Entry 4O9X (X-ray diffraction, 2.17 A resolution); this record covers chain A.

== Chain A ==
Protein: TcdB2, TccC3
Organism: Photorhabdus luminescens
Notes: fragment: unp q8gf97 residues 1-678
UniProtKB: chimeric construct of Q8GF99, Q8GF97: residues 35-1508 from Q8GF99 (Q8GF99_PHOLU) positions 1-1474 (UniProt number = residue number - 34); residues 1514-2191 from Q8GF97 positions 1-678 (UniProt number = residue number - 1513)
Sequence (2191 residues; numbered 1 to 2191; the number before each row is that of its first residue):
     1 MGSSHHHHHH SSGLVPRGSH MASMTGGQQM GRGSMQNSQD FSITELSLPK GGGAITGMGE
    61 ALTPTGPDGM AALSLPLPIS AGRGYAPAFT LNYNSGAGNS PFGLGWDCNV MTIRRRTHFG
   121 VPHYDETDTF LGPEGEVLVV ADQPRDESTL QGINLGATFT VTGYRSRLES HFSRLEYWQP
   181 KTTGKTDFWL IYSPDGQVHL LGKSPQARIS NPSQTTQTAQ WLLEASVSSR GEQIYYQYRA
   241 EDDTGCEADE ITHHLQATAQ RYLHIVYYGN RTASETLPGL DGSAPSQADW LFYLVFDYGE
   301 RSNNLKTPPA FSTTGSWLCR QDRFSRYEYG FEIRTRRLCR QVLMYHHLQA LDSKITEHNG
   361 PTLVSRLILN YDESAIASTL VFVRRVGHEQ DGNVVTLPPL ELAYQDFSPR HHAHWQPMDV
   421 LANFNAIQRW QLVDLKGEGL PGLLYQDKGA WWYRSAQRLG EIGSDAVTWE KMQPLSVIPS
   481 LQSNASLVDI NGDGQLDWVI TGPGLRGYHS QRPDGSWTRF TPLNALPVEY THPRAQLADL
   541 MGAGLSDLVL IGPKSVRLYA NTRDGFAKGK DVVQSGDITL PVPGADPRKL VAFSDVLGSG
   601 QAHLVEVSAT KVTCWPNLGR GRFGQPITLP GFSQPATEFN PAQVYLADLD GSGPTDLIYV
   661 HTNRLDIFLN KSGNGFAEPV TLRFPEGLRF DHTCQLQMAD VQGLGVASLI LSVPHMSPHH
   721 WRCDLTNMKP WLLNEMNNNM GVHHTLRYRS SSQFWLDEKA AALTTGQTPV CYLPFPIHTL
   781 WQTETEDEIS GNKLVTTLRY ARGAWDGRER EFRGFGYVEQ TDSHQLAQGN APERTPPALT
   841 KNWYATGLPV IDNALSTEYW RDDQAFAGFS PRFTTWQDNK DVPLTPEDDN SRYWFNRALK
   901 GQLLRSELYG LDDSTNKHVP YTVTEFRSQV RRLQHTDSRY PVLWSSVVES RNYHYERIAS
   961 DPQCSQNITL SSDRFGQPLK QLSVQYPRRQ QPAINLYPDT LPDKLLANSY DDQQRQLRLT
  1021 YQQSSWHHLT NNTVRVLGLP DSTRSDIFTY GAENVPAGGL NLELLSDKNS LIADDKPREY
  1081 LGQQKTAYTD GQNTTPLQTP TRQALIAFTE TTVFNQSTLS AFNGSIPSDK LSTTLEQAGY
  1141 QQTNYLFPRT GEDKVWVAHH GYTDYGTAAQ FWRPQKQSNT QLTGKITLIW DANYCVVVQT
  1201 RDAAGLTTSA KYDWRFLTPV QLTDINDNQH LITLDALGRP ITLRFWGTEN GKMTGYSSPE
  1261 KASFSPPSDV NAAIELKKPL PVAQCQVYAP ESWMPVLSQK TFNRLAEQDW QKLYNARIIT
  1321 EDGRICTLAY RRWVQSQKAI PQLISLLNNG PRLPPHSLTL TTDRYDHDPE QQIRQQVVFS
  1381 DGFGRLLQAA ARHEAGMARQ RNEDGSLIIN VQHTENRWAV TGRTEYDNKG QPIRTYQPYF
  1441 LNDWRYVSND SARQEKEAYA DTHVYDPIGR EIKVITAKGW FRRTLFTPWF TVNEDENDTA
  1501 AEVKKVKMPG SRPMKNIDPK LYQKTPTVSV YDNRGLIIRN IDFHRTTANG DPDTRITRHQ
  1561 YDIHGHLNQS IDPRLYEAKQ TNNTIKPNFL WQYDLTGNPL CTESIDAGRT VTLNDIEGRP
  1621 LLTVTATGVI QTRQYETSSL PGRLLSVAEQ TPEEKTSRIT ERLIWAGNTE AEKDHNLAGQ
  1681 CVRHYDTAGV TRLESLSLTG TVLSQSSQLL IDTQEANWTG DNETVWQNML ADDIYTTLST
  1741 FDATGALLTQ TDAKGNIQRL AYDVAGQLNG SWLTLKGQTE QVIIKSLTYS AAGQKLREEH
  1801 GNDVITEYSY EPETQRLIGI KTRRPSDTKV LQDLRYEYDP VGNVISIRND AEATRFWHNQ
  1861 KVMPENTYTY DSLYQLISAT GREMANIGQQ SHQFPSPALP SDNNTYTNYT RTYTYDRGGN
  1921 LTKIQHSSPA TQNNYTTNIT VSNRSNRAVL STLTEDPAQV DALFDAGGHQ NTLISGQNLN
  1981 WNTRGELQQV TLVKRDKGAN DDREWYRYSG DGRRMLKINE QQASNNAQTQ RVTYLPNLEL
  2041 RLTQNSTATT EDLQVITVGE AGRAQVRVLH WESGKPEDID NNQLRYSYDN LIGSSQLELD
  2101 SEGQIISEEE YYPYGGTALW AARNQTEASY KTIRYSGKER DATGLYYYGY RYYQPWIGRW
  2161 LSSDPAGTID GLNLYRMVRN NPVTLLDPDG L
Unresolved in the structure: 1-40, 1296-1350, 1504-1517
Sequence notes: expression tag (1-34); linker (1509-1513)
Bound ions: Hg2+ site 1 near Cys-108 (its only coordinating residue here); Hg2+ site 2: Asp-691, Cys-694; Hg2+ site 3 near Cys-694 (its only coordinating residue here); Hg2+ site 4 near Cys-723 (its only coordinating residue here); Hg2+ site 5 near Cys-771 (its only coordinating residue here); Hg2+ site 6 near Cys-964 (its only coordinating residue here); Hg2+ site 7 near Cys-1601 (its only coordinating residue here); Hg2+ site 8 near Cys-1681 (its only coordinating residue here)
What the authors report for this chain:
  - catalytic residues: Asp-2164, Asp-2187

== Summary ==
Asp-691 and Cys-694 form the Hg2+ site 2. The paper reports catalytic residues Asp-2164 and Asp-2187.
Chain A is TcdB2, TccC3 (Photorhabdus luminescens); the structure, Crystal Structure of TcdB2-TccC3, was
determined by X-ray diffraction (same publication as 4O9Y).
